3GJ3 - chains A and B; structure by X-ray diffraction, 1.79 A resolution.

== Chain A ==
Name: GTP-binding nuclear protein Ran
Source organism: Homo sapiens
UniProt: P62826 (RAN_HUMAN); residue numbers follow UniProt; this construct covers 2-216
Sequence (221 residues; numbered -4 to 216; the number before each row is that of its first residue; numbers below 1 keep their minus sign (Gly-4 is residue -4)):
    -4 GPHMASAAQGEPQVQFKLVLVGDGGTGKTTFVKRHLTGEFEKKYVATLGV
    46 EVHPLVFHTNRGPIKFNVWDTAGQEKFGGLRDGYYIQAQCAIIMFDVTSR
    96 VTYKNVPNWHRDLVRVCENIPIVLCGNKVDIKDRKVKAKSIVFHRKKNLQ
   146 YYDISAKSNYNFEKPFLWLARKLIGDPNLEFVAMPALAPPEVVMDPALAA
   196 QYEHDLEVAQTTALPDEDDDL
Not modelled in the structure: -4 to 5, 208-216
Sequence notes: expression tag (-4 to 1)
Metal / ion sites: Mg2+: Thr24 (together with GDP)
Ligand contacts: GDP (guanosine-5'-diphosphate): Asp18, Gly19, Gly20, Thr21, Gly22, Lys23, Thr24, Thr25, Glu70, Asn122, Lys123, Asp125, Ile126, Ser150, Ala151, Lys152
UniProt features mapped onto this chain:
  - region: Lys37 to Val45 (Switch-I), Gly68 to Gln84 (Switch-II), Asp211 to Leu216 (Interaction with RANBP1)
  - binding site (GTP): Asp18 to Thr25, Glu36 to Thr42, Gly68, Asn122 to Asp125, Ser150 to Lys152
  - site: Gln69 (Essential for GTP hydrolysis)
  - modified residue: Ala2 (N-acetylalanine), Thr24 (Phosphothreonine), Lys37 (N6-acetyllysine), Lys60 (N6-acetyllysine), Lys71 (N6-acetyllysine), Lys99 (N6-acetyllysine), Lys134 (N6-acetyllysine), Lys159 (N6-acetyllysine)
  - cross-link (Glycyl lysine isopeptide (Lys-Gly)): Lys71 (interchain with G-Cter in SUMO2), Lys152 (interchain with G-Cter in SUMO2)
  - mutagenesis: Gly19 (G19V: Blocks DNA replication; when associated with L-69), Thr24 (T24L: Has low binding affinity for GTP and GDP. Almost completely abolishes interaction with BIRC5; T24N: Has low binding affinity for GTP and GDP. Decreases nuclear import of proteins and RNA ...), Thr25 (T25A: Minor effect on the interaction with the alpha phosphate group of bound GTP), Lys37 (K37Q: Mimics acetylation; enhances the nuclear export of RELA/p65; K37R: Decreased acetylation), Tyr39 (Y39A: Abolishes steric hindrance that traps the essential Q-69 in an unreactive position, and causes slow GTP hydrolysis in wild-type ...), Gln69 (Q69L: Strongly decreased GTPase activity. Probably locked in the GTP-bound form. Loss of interaction with NUTF2. Decreases nuclear location and leads to cytoplasmic location during interphase ...), Glu70 (E70A: Strongly decreases the relase of bound GDP), Arg76 (R76E: Probable loss of interaction with NUTF2. Loss of transport to the nucleus), Lys134 (K134Q: Loss of normal mitotic chromosome segregation and defective mitotic spindle orientation; K134R: Loss of normal mitotic chromosome segregation and formation of sister chromatid bridges), Asp211 to Leu216 (No effect on GTPase activity. Abolishes interaction with RANBP1)
From the paper describing this entry:
  - conformationally variable residues (loop rearrangement, side-chain flip): Lys38, Thr42

== Chain B ==
Name: Nuclear pore complex protein Nup153
Source organism: Rattus norvegicus
Notes: fragment: Nup153 - Zinc finger module 2:
UniProt: P49791 (NU153_RAT); residue numbers follow UniProt; this construct covers 723-750
Sequence (33 residues; row label = number of the first residue in the row):
   718 GPLGSGTWDCDTCLVQNKPEAVKCVACETPKPG
Not modelled in the structure: 718-722, 750
Sequence notes: expression tag (718-722)
Metal / ion sites: Zn2+: Cys727, Cys730, Cys741, Cys744
UniProt features mapped onto this chain:
  - binding site (Zn(2+)): Cys727, Cys730, Cys741, Cys744

== Chain A / chain B interface ==
Pairs across the interface (22):
  Gln10(A) with Asp726(B), hydrogen bond
  Lys12(A) with Val732(B)
  Lys38(A) with Asp728(B), hydrogen bond (side chain-backbone); Thr729(B); Leu731(B)
  Tyr39(A) with Thr729(B)
  Val40(A) with Thr729(B); Cys730(B), hydrophobic; Cys744(B), hydrophobic
  Thr42(A) with Cys744(B), hydrogen bond (side chain-backbone)
  Leu43(A) with Ala743(B)
  Val47(A) with Cys730(B)
  Lys60(A) with Leu731(B)
  Asn62(A) with Leu731(B)
  Trp64(A) with Cys730(B); Val732(B), hydrophobic; Ala743(B), hydrophobic
  Gly78(A) with Ala743(B)
  Ile81(A) with Val742(B); Ala743(B), hydrophobic
  Gln82(A) with Val732(B); Val742(B)
Interface residues without a listed pair, chain B (10 interface residues in all): Gln733
Interface features reported in the paper:
  - interface residues, chain A: Lys12(A), Lys38(A), Thr42(A), Leu43(A), Val47(A), Trp64(A), Ile81(A), Gln82(A)

== Summary ==
14 residues of chain A face 10 of chain B across their interface; the contacts include 3 hydrogen bonds. Polar
pairs include Gln10(A)-Asp726(B), Lys38(A)-Asp728(B) and Thr42(A)-Cys744(B). Ligands of chain A: GDP. The
paper reports interface residues Lys12(A), Lys38(A) and Thr42(A) among others; conformational variability at
Lys38(A) and Thr42(A).
Chain A is GTP-binding nuclear protein Ran (Homo sapiens) and chain B is Nuclear pore complex protein Nup153
(Rattus norvegicus); the structure, Crystal structure of human RanGDP-Nup153ZnF2 complex, was determined by
X-ray diffraction together with 3GJ4, 3GJ5, 3GJ6, 3GJ7 and 3GJ8 from the same study.
